Entry 8UR6 (electron microscopy, 3.03 A resolution); this record covers chains A and B.

== Chain A (and B) ==
Protein: Oleate hydratase
Organism: Staphylococcus aureus
Notes: chain B of this document is another copy of the same molecule, construct and numbering; everything in this record applies to it too
UniProtKB: A0A0D6GJV1 (A0A0D6GJV1_STAAU); residues 1-591 here = UniProt positions 1-591
Amino-acid sequence (611 residues; each row starts with the number of its first residue; numbers below 1 keep their minus sign (Met-19 is residue -19)):
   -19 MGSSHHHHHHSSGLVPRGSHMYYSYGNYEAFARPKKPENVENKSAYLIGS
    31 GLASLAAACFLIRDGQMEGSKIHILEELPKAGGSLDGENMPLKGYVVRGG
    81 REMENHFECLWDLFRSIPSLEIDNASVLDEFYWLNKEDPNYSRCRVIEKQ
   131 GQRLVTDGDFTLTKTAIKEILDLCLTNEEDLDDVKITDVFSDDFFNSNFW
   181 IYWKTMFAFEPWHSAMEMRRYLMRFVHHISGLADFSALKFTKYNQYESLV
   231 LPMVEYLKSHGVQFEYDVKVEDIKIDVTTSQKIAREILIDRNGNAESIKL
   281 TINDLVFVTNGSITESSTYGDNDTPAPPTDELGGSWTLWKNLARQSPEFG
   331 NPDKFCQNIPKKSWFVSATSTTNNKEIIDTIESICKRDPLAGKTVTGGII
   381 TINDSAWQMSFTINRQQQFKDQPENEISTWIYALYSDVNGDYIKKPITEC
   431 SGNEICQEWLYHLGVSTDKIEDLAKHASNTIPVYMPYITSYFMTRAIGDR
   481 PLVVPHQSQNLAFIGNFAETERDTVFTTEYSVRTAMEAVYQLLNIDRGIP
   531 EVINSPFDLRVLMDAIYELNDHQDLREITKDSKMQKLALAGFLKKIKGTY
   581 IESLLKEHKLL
Not modelled in the structure: -19 to -1, 61-83, 120-124, 208-222, 366-378, 394-406, 534-591
Differences from the reference sequence: initiating methionine (-19); expression tag (-18 to 0)
Reported in the primary citation:
  - mutagenesis - K563E/M564A/K566E/L567A/K574E/K575E: abolished catalytic activity
  - mutagenesis - K563E/M564A/K566E/L567A/K574E/K575E: unchanged stability

== Chain A / chain B interface ==
Pairs across the interface (61; chain A residue first):
  Tyr2(A) with Tyr112(B), hydrogen bond
  Tyr5(A) with His86(B); Ile533(B), hydrophobic
  Gly6(A) with Glu88(B)
  Asn7(A) with Ala10(B); Glu88(B), hydrogen bond (backbone-side chain); Asp92(B); Pro530(B)
  Tyr8(A) with Asn85(B); Trp91(B); Leu108(B), hydrophobic; Phe111(B); Tyr112(B); Asn115(B)
  Glu9(A) with Tyr112(B), hydrogen bond
  Ala10(A) with Asn7(B); Phe11(B)
  Phe11(A) with Ala10(B); Phe11(B), hydrophobic; Trp91(B); Asp92(B); Arg95(B); Leu108(B), hydrophobic
  Ala12(A) with Tyr112(B), hydrophobic
  Arg13(A) with Asn104(B), hydrogen bond (side chain-backbone); Ala105(B); Asp109(B), salt bridge; Trp113(B), hydrogen bond (backbone-side chain)
  Pro14(A) with Trp113(B)
  Lys15(A) with Trp113(B); Lys116(B)
  Asn85(A) with Tyr8(B)
  His86(A) with Tyr5(B)
  Glu88(A) with Gly6(B); Asn7(B), hydrogen bond (side chain-backbone)
  Trp91(A) with Tyr8(B); Phe11(B)
  Asp92(A) with Asn7(B)
  Arg95(A) with Phe11(B)
  Asn104(A) with Arg13(B), hydrogen bond (backbone-side chain)
  Ala105(A) with Arg13(B)
  Leu108(A) with Tyr8(B), hydrophobic; Phe11(B), hydrophobic
  Asp109(A) with Arg13(B), salt bridge
  Phe111(A) with Tyr8(B)
  Tyr112(A) with Tyr2(B), hydrogen bond; Tyr8(B); Glu9(B), hydrogen bond; Ala12(B), hydrophobic; Asp526(B), hydrogen bond (side chain-backbone); Arg527(B); Gly528(B)
  Trp113(A) with Arg13(B), hydrogen bond (side chain-backbone); Pro14(B); Lys15(B)
  Lys116(A) with Lys15(B); Asp526(B), salt bridge
  Asp526(A) with Tyr112(B), hydrogen bond (backbone-side chain); Lys116(B), salt bridge
  Arg527(A) with Tyr112(B)
  Pro530(A) with Asn7(B)
Other interface residues (no listed pair), chain A (31 interface residues in all): Asn115, Gly528

== Overview ==
31 residues of chain A face 32 of chain B across their interface; the contacts include 12 hydrogen bonds and 4
salt bridges. Polar contacts include Arg13(A)-Asp109(B), Lys116(A)-Asp526(B) and Tyr2(A)-Tyr112(B). The paper
reports that K563E/M564A/K566E/L567A/K574E/K575E of chain A abolish catalytic activity;
K563E/M564A/K566E/L567A/K574E/K575E of chain A leave stability unchanged.
Both chains are Oleate hydratase (Staphylococcus aureus). Entry 8UR6 (Cryo-EM reconstruction of Staphylococcus
aureus oleate hydratase (OhyA) dimer with a disordered C-terminal membrane-association domain) was determined
by electron microscopy (same publication as 8UR3).
